7WE8 - chains A and C of the 5 polymer chains in the assembly; structure by electron microscopy, 3.50 A resolution.

# Chain A (and C)
Name: Spike glycoprotein
Organism: Severe acute respiratory syndrome coronavirus 2
Notes: chain C of this document is another copy of the same molecule, construct and numbering; everything in this record applies to it too
Reference sequence: P0DTC2 (SPIKE_SARS2); aligned to UniProt positions 1-1270 over residues 1-1270 (the alignment contains insertions or deletions, so no single offset holds)
Amino-acid sequence (1270 residues; each row starts with the number of its first residue):
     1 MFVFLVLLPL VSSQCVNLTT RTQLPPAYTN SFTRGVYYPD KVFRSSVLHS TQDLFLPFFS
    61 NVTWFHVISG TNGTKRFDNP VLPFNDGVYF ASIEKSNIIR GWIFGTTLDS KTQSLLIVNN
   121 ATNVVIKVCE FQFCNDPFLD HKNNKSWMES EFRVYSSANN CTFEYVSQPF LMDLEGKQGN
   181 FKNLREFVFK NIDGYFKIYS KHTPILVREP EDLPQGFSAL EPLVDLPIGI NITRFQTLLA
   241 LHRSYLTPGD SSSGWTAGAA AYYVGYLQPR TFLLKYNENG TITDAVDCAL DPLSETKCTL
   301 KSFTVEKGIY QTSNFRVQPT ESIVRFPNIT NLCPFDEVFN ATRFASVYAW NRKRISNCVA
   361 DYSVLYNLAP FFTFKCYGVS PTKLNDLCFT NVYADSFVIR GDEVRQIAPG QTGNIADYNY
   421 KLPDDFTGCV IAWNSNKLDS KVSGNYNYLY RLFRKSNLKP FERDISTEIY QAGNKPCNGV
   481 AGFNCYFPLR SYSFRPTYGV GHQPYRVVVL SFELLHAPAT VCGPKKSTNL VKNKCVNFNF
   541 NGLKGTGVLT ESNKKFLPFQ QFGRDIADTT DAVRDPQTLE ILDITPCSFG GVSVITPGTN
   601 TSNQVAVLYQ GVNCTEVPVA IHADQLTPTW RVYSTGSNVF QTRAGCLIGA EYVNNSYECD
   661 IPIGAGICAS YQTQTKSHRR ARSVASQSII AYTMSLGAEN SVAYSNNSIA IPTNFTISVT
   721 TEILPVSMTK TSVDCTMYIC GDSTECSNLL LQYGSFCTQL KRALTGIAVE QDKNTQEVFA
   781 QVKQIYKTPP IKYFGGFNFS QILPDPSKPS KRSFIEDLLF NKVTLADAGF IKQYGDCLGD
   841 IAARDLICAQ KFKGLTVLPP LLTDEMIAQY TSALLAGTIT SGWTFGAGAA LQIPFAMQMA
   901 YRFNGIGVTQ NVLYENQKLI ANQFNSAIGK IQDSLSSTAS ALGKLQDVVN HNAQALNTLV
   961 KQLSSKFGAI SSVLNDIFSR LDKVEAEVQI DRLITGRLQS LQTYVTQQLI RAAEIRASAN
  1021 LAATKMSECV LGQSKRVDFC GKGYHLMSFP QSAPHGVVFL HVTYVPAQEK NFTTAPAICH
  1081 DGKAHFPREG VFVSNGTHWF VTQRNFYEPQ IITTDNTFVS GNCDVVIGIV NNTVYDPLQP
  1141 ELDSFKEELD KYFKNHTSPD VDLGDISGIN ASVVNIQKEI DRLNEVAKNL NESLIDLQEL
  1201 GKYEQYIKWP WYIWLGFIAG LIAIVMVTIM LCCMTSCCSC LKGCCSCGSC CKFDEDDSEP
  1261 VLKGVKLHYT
Not modelled in the structure: 1-13, 69-74, 241-250, 674-685, 826-845, 1160-1270
Cystine bridges: C15-C134, C129-C161, C288-C298, C333-C358, C376-C429, C388-C522, C477-C485, C614-C646, C659-C668, C735-C757, C740-C746, C1029-C1040, C1079-C1123
Glycans and other covalent adducts: N-acetylglucosamine (NAG) linked to N17, N61, N143, N231, N600, N613, N654, N706, N714, N798, N1071, N1095, N1131, N1155
Construct notes: variant V67 (Ala in P0DTC2), I93 (Thr95 in P0DTC2), D140 (Gly142 in P0DTC2), D336 (Gly339 in P0DTC2), L368 (Ser371 in P0DTC2), P370 (Ser373 in P0DTC2), F372 (Ser375 in P0DTC2), N414 (Lys417 in P0DTC2), K437 (Asn440 in P0DTC2), S443 (Gly446 in P0DTC2), N474 (Ser477 in P0DTC2), K475 (Thr478 in P0DTC2), A481 (Glu484 in P0DTC2), R490 (Gln493 in P0DTC2), S493 (Gly496 in P0DTC2), R495 (Gln498 in P0DTC2), Y498 (Asn501 in P0DTC2), H502 (Tyr505 in P0DTC2), K544 (Thr547 in P0DTC2), G611 (Asp614 in P0DTC2), Y652 (His655 in P0DTC2), K676 (Asn679 in P0DTC2), H678 (Pro681 in P0DTC2), K761 (Asn764 in P0DTC2), Y793 (Asp796 in P0DTC2), K853 (Asn856 in P0DTC2), H951 (Gln954 in P0DTC2), K966 (Asn969 in P0DTC2), F978 (Leu981 in P0DTC2); insertion (209-211)
UniProt features mapped onto this chain:
  - lipidation (S-palmitoyl cysteine): C1240, C1247, C1250
  - glycosylation (N-linked (GlcNAc...) asparagine): N17 (complex), N61 (hybrid), N331 (complex), N603 (hybrid)

# Chain A / chain C interface
Contacting residue pairs (120; chain A residue first):
  N314(A) - D734(C)  hydrogen bond
  R352(A) - P227(C)  hydrogen bond (side chain-backbone)
  R352(A) - I228(C)  hydrogen bond (side chain-backbone)
  R354(A) - Y195(C)
  R354(A) - P227(C)  hydrogen bond (side chain-backbone)
  G378(A) - R980(C)  hydrogen bond (backbone-side chain)
  G378(A) - L981(C)
  V379(A) - R980(C)
  S380(A) - R980(C)  hydrogen bond (backbone-backbone)
  K383(A) - R980(C)
  K383(A) - L981(C)
  K383(A) - D982(C)
  N391(A) - Y195(C)
  Y393(A) - Y195(C)
  D402(A) - A369(C)
  R405(A) - F371(C)  hydrogen bond (side chain-backbone)
  P423(A) - D193(C)
  F461(A) - D193(C)
  F461(A) - G229(C)
  E462(A) - G229(C)
  E462(A) - N231(C)
  R463(A) - Q113(C)
  R463(A) - G229(C)  hydrogen bond (backbone-backbone)
  D464(A) - T106(C)
  D464(A) - T112(C)
  D464(A) - Q113(C)  hydrogen bond (side chain-backbone)
  D464(A) - I230(C)
  I465(A) - T112(C)
  L514(A) - R980(C)
  H516(A) - K41(C)
  K544(A) - N975(C)
  K544(A) - S979(C)
  T546(A) - D742(C)
  F556(A) - F43(C)  hydrophobic
  F559(A) - K41(C)
  F559(A) - P222(C)
  Q560(A) - V42(C)  hydrogen bond (side chain-backbone)
  Q560(A) - F43(C)
  F562(A) - V42(C)
  F562(A) - F43(C)  hydrogen bond (backbone-backbone)
  G563(A) - F43(C)
  R564(A) - V42(C)
  R564(A) - F43(C)  hydrogen bond (backbone-backbone)
  D565(A) - K853(C)  salt bridge
  I566(A) - K961(C)
  A567(A) - K853(C)
  A567(A) - L963(C)
  A567(A) - S964(C)
  D568(A) - S964(C)
  T569(A) - K853(C)
  T585(A) - F852(C)
  P586(A) - F852(C)  hydrophobic
  F589(A) - M737(C)  hydrophobic
  F589(A) - K851(C)
  Q610(A) - L858(C)
  A644(A) - P859(C)  hydrophobic
  G664(A) - L861(C)
  A665(A) - P860(C)  hydrogen bond (backbone-backbone)
  A665(A) - L861(C)
  G666(A) - L861(C)  hydrogen bond (backbone-backbone)
  L696(A) - I785(C)
  L696(A) - Q869(C)
  L696(A) - Y870(C)
  A698(A) - Q784(C)
  A698(A) - I785(C)
  E699(A) - I785(C)
  E699(A) - K787(C)  salt bridge
  N700(A) - Q784(C)  hydrogen bond
  N700(A) - I785(C)  hydrogen bond (backbone-backbone)
  N700(A) - Y786(C)
  N700(A) - K787(C)
  S701(A) - K787(C)
  V702(A) - Y786(C)  hydrophobic
  V702(A) - Q892(C)
  A703(A) - Q892(C)
  Y704(A) - Y793(C)
  Y704(A) - F794(C)
  N706(A) - Y793(C)
  N706(A) - P894(C)
  S708(A) - Q892(C)
  S708(A) - P894(C)
  I709(A) - Q892(C)
  A710(A) - L891(C)  hydrophobic
  A710(A) - Q892(C)  hydrogen bond (backbone-backbone)
  P712(A) - L891(C)
  S965(A) - G754(C)
  F967(A) - Q752(C)
  G968(A) - Q752(C)
  K983(A) - D424(C)
  R992(A) - D991(C)  salt bridge
  Q999(A) - Q1002(C)
  T1003(A) - Q1002(C)
  I1010(A) - I1010(C)  hydrophobic
  E1014(A) - R1016(C)
  R1036(A) - T1024(C)
  R1036(A) - E1028(C)  salt bridge
  R1036(A) - R1036(C)
  V1037(A) - S1027(C)  hydrogen bond (backbone-side chain)
  V1037(A) - E1028(C)
  D1038(A) - S1027(C)
  K1042(A) - G886(C)
  G1043(A) - A887(C)
  V1065(A) - A887(C)
  E1069(A) - L891(C)
  P1076(A) - Y914(C)
  F1086(A) - Y914(C)  hydrophobic
  P1087(A) - Q910(C)
  V1091(A) - M897(C)  hydrophobic
  V1091(A) - Y901(C)
  R1104(A) - Y901(C)
  S1120(A) - N911(C)  hydrogen bond
  V1125(A) - E915(C)
  V1126(A) - Y914(C)  hydrophobic
  L1138(A) - E1141(C)
  K1146(A) - E1148(C)  salt bridge
  K1146(A) - L1149(C)
  F1153(A) - L1149(C)  hydrophobic
  F1153(A) - F1153(C)  hydrophobic
  H1156(A) - H1156(C)  hydrogen bond
  T1157(A) - H1156(C)  hydrogen bond
Also at the interface, not in a pair above, chain A (116 interface residues in all): Q311, T312, R316, N351, L387, Q406, G410, Q411, P460, S466, E513, K554, K555, P662, I663, I667, C668, M694, G697, S705, Q954, T958, Q962, K966, D982, Y1044, P1066, T1074, R1088, G1090, F1118, I1127, E1141, L1142
Also at the interface, not in a pair above, chain C (104 interface residues in all): R44, V47, T107, T162, E221, Y366, N367, F374, T382, G410, Y753, S755, Q759, K761, R762, Q781, K783, P789, G854, L862, M866, T880, W883, A889, A890, I893, F895, N904, Q917, V960, V973, F978, L1009, L1031, Y1152

# Summary
The interface between chain A and chain C involves 116 residues on one side and 104 on the other; the contacts
include 21 hydrogen bonds and 5 salt bridges. Polar pairs include D565(A)-K853(C), E699(A)-K787(C) and
R992(A)-D991(C).
Chain A and chain C are both Spike glycoprotein (Severe acute respiratory syndrome coronavirus 2); the
structure, SARS-CoV-2 Omicron variant spike protein in complex with Fab XGv265, was determined by electron
microscopy together with 7WE7, 7WE9, 7WEA, 7WEB, 7WEC, 7WED and 3 further entries from the same study.
